PDB entry 3GIL | X-ray diffraction, 2.71 A resolution | chains A and E of the 3 polymer chains in the assembly

# Chain A
Molecule: DNA polymerase IV
From: Sulfolobus solfataricus P2
Notes: EC 2.7.7.7
UniProt: Q97W02 (DPO42_SULSO); residue numbers follow UniProt; this construct covers 2-341
Amino-acid sequence (341 residues; numbered 1 to 341; the number before each row is that of its first residue):
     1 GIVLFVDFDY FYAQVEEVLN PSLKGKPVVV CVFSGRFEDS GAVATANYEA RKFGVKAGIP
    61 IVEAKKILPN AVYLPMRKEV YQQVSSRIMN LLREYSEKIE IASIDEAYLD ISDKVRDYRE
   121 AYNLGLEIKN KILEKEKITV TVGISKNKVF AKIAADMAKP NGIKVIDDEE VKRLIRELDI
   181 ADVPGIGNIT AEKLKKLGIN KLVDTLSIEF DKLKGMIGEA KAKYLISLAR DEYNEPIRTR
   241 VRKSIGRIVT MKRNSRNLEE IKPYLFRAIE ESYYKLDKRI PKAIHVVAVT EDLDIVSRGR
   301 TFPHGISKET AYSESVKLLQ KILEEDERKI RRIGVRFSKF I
Sequence notes: insertion (1)
Curated features (UniProtKB/Swiss-Prot):
  - active site: Glu-106
  - binding site (Mg(2+)): Asp-7, Asp-105
  - site: Tyr-12 (Substrate discrimination)
Metal / ion sites: Ca2+ site 1: Asp-7, Asp-105, Glu-106 (together with 2'-deoxyguanosine-5'-triphosphate); Ca2+ site 2: Asp-7, Phe-8, Asp-105 (together with 2'-deoxyguanosine-5'-triphosphate); Ca2+ site 3: Ala-181, Ile-186
Residues lining bound ligands: 2'-deoxyguanosine-5'-triphosphate (DGT): Asp-7, Phe-8, Asp-9, Tyr-10, Phe-11, Tyr-12, Val-32, Val-43, Ala-44, Thr-45, Tyr-48, Arg-51, Ala-57, Gly-58, Ile-104, Asp-105, Lys-159, Pro-160
From the paper describing this entry:
  - binding site for the 18-nt DNA strand (chain E): Arg-332

# Chain E
Molecule: 18-nt DNA strand
Sequence (18 nucleotides; row label = number of the first residue in the row):
   901 CTAACGCTAC CATCCAAC
Modified / non-standard residues: 8OG (8-oxo-2'-deoxy-guanosine-5'-monophosphate) at position 906

# Interface between chain A and chain E
Contacting residue pairs - 45 pairs, chain A then chain E:
  Val-32(A) / DC905(E)  base contact
  Val-32(A) / 8OG_906(E)  sugar contact
  Arg-36(A) / DC901(E)  hydrogen bond to the phosphate
  Arg-36(A) / DT902(E)  salt bridge to the phosphate
  Phe-37(A) / DC901(E)  base contact
  Phe-37(A) / DT902(E)  sugar contact
  Phe-37(A) / DA903(E)  phosphate contact
  Phe-37(A) / DA904(E)  phosphate contact
  Ser-40(A) / DA904(E)  phosphate contact
  Gly-41(A) / DA904(E)  hydrogen bond to the phosphate
  Gly-41(A) / DC905(E)  sugar contact
  Ala-42(A) / DC905(E)  sugar contact
  Gly-58(A) / DC905(E)  base contact
  Pro-60(A) / DA903(E)  base contact
  Val-62(A) / DA903(E)  sugar contact
  Glu-63(A) / DA903(E)  base contact
  Gly-218(A) / DA912(E)  phosphate contact
  Glu-219(A) / DA912(E)  hydrogen bond to the phosphate
  Ala-220(A) / DC911(E)  phosphate contact
  Ala-220(A) / DA912(E)  hydrogen bond to the phosphate
  Val-241(A) / DA909(E)  phosphate contact
  Arg-242(A) / DT908(E)  phosphate contact
  Arg-242(A) / DA909(E)  phosphate contact
  Lys-243(A) / DA909(E)  hydrogen bond to the phosphate
  Ser-244(A) / DT908(E)  phosphate contact
  Ser-244(A) / DA909(E)  hydrogen bond to the phosphate
  Ile-245(A) / DT908(E)  phosphate contact
  Gly-246(A) / DT908(E)  hydrogen bond to the phosphate
  Arg-247(A) / 8OG_906(E)  phosphate contact
  Arg-247(A) / DC907(E)  salt bridge to the phosphate
  Ile-248(A) / 8OG_906(E)  sugar contact
  Ile-248(A) / DC907(E)  hydrogen bond to the phosphate
  Val-249(A) / 8OG_906(E)  phosphate contact
  Thr-250(A) / DC905(E)  phosphate contact
  Thr-250(A) / 8OG_906(E)  hydrogen bond to the phosphate
  Lys-252(A) / DC901(E)  sugar contact
  Arg-253(A) / DC901(E)  phosphate contact
  Lys-275(A) / DC907(E)  salt bridge to the phosphate
  Leu-293(A) / DA904(E)  base contact
  Arg-331(A) / DA904(E)  salt bridge to the phosphate
  Arg-331(A) / DC905(E)  salt bridge to the phosphate
  Arg-332(A) / DC905(E)  salt bridge to the phosphate
  Arg-332(A) / 8OG_906(E)  salt bridge to the phosphate
  Arg-336(A) / DC907(E)  sugar contact
  Arg-336(A) / DT908(E)  salt bridge to the phosphate
Interface residues without a listed pair, chain A (31 interface residues in all): Ser-34
Interface residues without a listed pair, chain E (12 interface residues in all): DC910

# In short
The interface between chain A and chain E involves 31 residues on one side and 12 on the other, with 9
hydrogen bonds and 8 salt bridges. Polar pairs include Arg-36(A)/DC901(E), Gly-41(A)/DA904(E) and
Glu-219(A)/DA912(E). Chain A binds 2'-deoxyguanosine-5'-triphosphate. The paper reports a binding site for the
18-nt DNA strand (chain E) at Arg-332(A).
Here chain A is DNA polymerase IV (Sulfolobus solfataricus P2) and chain E is an 18-nt DNA strand. Entry 3GIL
(Dpo4 extension ternary complex with oxoG(anti)-T(anti) pair) was determined by X-ray diffraction, deposited
together with 3GII, 3GIJ, 3GIK and 3GIM.
